PDB entry 1QHR | X-ray diffraction, 2.20 A resolution | chains A and B of the 3 polymer chains in the assembly

# Chain A
Molecule: Alpha thrombin
From: Homo sapiens
Notes: EC 3.4.21.5; fragment: light chain
UniProtKB: P00734 (THRB_HUMAN); residues 1-14 here correspond to UniProt positions 9-22 (UniProt number = residue number + 8)
Chain sequence (36 residues; each row starts with the number of its first residue; a row labelled like 14A-14M holds insertion residues (14A, then the next letters in order)):
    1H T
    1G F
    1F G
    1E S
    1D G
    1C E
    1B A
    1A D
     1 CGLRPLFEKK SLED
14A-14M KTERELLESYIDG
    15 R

# Chain B
Molecule: Alpha thrombin
From: Homo sapiens
Notes: EC 3.4.21.5; fragment: heavy chain
UniProtKB: P00734 (THRB_HUMAN); the construct lacks a stretch of the UniProt sequence, so the offset changes along the chain: 16-37 = UniProt 364-385; 38-60 = UniProt 387-409; 61-77 = UniProt 419-435; 78-97 = UniProt 437-456; 7 more segments
Chain sequence (259 residues; each row starts with the number of its first residue; note: 1 number in that range is skipped by the numbering (no residue carries it; nothing is unmodelled there); a row labelled like 60A-60I holds insertion residues (60A, then the next letters in order)):
    16 IVEGSDAEIG MSPWQVMLFR KS
   37A P
    38 QELLCGASLI SDRWVLTAAH CLL
60A-60I YPPWDKNFT
    61 ENDLLVRIGK HSRTRYE
   77A R
    78 NIEKISMLEK IYIHPRYNWR
   97A E
    98 NLDRDIALMK LKKPVAFSDY IHPVCLPDRE TA
129A-129C ASL
   130 LQAGYKGRVT GWGNLKETWT
149A-149E ANVGK
   150 GQPSVLQVVN LPIVERPVCK DSTRIRITDN MFCA
  184A G
   184 YKP
186A-186D DEGK
   187 RGDACEGDSG GPFVMKSP
204A-204B FN
   205 NRWYQMGIVS WGE
   219 GC
  221A D
   221 RDGKYGFYTH VFRLKKWIQK VIDQFGE
Disulfides: Cys42-Cys58, Cys168-Cys182, Cys191-Cys220
Covalently attached groups: gr157368 (157) linked to Ser195
Swiss-Prot annotation at these positions:
  - region: Ala183 to Val200 (High affinity receptor-binding region which is also known as the TP508 peptide)
  - active site (Charge relay system): His57, Asp102, Ser195
  - glycosylation: Asn60G (N-linked (GlcNAc...) (complex) asparagine)

# Chain A / chain B interface
Cross-chain cystine bridges: Cys1(A)-Cys122(B)
Pairs across the interface (61):
  Cys1(A) with Pro120(B); Val121(B); Cys122(B), disulfide; Arg206(B), hydrogen bond (backbone-side chain)
  Asp1A(A) with His119(B), hydrogen bond (backbone-side chain); Arg206(B)
  Ala1B(A) with Arg206(B), hydrogen bond (backbone-side chain)
  Glu1C(A) with Ile47(B); Ser48(B); Pro120(B)
  Ser1E(A) with Ser48(B); Ile242(B)
  Gly2(A) with Pro120(B), hydrogen bond (backbone-backbone); Cys122(B); Arg206(B); Trp207(B), hydrogen bond (backbone-backbone)
  Leu3(A) with His119(B), hydrogen bond (backbone-side chain); Asn205(B)
  Arg4(A) with Gly25(B); Met26(B), hydrogen bond (side chain-backbone); Pro28(B); Trp29(B); Arg137(B); Trp207(B)
  Pro5(A) with Ser115(B); Asp116(B); His119(B)
  Leu6(A) with Asp116(B)
  Phe7(A) with Glu23(B); Ile24(B); Gly25(B); Met26(B)
  Glu8(A) with Lys202(B), salt bridge; Asn205(B); Trp207(B), hydrogen bond
  Asp14(A) with Glu23(B); Met26(B); Arg137(B), salt bridge
  Lys14A(A) with Glu23(B), hydrogen bond (backbone-side chain)
  Thr14B(A) with Met26(B); Arg137(B), hydrogen bond; Asn159(B), hydrogen bond
  Glu14C(A) with Arg137(B); Lys202(B), salt bridge
  Glu14E(A) with Lys135(B), salt bridge; Asn159(B), hydrogen bond; Tyr184(B), hydrogen bond
  Leu14F(A) with Lys135(B); Gly136(B); Asn159(B); Trp207(B), hydrophobic
  Leu14G(A) with Lys202(B)
  Ser14I(A) with Gly133(B); Tyr134(B); Lys135(B), hydrogen bond (side chain-backbone)
  Tyr14J(A) with Tyr134(B), hydrophobic; Lys135(B), hydrogen bond (side chain-backbone); Met201(B); Lys202(B), hydrogen bond (side chain-backbone); Pro204(B)
  Ile14K(A) with Tyr134(B)
Interface residues without a listed pair, chain A (23 interface residues in all): Lys9
Interface residues without a listed pair, chain B (32 interface residues in all): Asp49, Phe114, Tyr117, Lys186D

# In short
23 residues of chain A and 32 residues of chain B are in contact; the contacts include 1 disulfide bond, 16
hydrogen bonds and 4 salt bridges. Polar pairs include Glu8(A)-Lys202(B), Glu14E(A)-Lys135(B) and
Asp14(A)-Arg137(B). From UniProt: 3 active-site residues on chain B.
Chain A is Alpha thrombin and chain B is Alpha thrombin, both from Homo sapiens; the structure, Novel covalent
active site thrombin inhibitors, was determined by X-ray diffraction (same publication as 1QJ1, 1QJ6 and
1QJ7).
